6LPV - chain A; structure by X-ray diffraction, 2.30 A resolution.

[Chain A]
Protein: Spermidine hydroxycinnamoyl transferase
Source organism: Arabidopsis thaliana
Notes: EC 2.3.1.-
UniProtKB: O64470 (SHT_ARATH); residues 1-451 here = UniProt positions 1-451
Sequence (451 residues; numbered 1 to 451; the number before each row is that of its first residue):
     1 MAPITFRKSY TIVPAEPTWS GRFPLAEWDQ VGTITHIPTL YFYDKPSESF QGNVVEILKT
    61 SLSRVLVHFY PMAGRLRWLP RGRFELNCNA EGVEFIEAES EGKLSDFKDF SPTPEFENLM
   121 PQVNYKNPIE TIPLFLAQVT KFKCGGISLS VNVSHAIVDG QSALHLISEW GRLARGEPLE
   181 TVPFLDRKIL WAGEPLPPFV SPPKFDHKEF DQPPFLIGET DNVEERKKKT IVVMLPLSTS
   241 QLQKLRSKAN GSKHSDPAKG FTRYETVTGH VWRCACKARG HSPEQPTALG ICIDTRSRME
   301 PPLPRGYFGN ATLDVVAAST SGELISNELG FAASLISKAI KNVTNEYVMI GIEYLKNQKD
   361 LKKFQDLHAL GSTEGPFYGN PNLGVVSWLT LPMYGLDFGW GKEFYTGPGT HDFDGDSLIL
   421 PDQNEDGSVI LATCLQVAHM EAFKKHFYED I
Disordered / not traced: 1-2, 368-377, 410-414
Residues lining bound ligands:
  - coenzyme A (COA): His155, Asp159, Gly160, Arg246, Thr262, Arg263, Tyr264, Glu265, Ile291, Cys292, Ile293, Asp294, Arg298, Thr312, Ile340, Val386, Ser387, Trp388, Thr390, Leu391
  - spermidine (SPD): Thr33, His155, Cys292, Thr312, Leu313, Asp314, Val386, Asp416
What the authors report for this chain:
  - catalytic residues: His155
  - binding site for coenzyme A: Arg246, Thr262, Arg263, Glu265, Arg298, Ser387, Thr390
  - binding site for spermidine: Thr33, His155, Cys292, Thr312, Asp314, Val386, Asp416
  - mutagenesis - T33A (from 12 to 3%), C292W, D314A: decreased catalytic activity on spermidine
  - mutagenesis - D416A: unchanged catalytic activity on spermidine

[In short]
Chain A binds coenzyme A and spermidine. The paper reports the catalytic residue His155; T33A, C292W and D314A
reduce catalytic activity on spermidine.
Chain A is Spermidine hydroxycinnamoyl transferase (Arabidopsis thaliana); the structure, structure of
Spermidine hydroxycinnamoyl transferases from Arabidopsis thaliana, was determined by X-ray diffraction,
deposited together with 6LPW.
